Entry 6I9Y (X-ray diffraction, 2.14 A resolution); this record covers chains A and B of the 3 polymer chains in the assembly.

Chain A:
Protein: Urease subunit gamma
Source organism: Sporosarcina pasteurii
Notes: EC 3.5.1.5
UniProtKB: A0A0H3YGY5 (A0A0H3YGY5_SPOPA); numbering as in UniProt (aligned over 1-100)
Amino-acid sequence (100 residues; each row starts with the number of its first residue):
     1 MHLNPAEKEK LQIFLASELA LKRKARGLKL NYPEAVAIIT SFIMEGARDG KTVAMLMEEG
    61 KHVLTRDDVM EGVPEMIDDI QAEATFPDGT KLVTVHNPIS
Modified positions: Met-1 (N-carboxymethionine; CXM)

Chain B:
Protein: Urease subunit beta
Source organism: Sporosarcina pasteurii
Notes: EC 3.5.1.5
UniProtKB: P41021 (URE2_SPOPA); residue numbers follow UniProt; this construct covers 5-126
Amino-acid sequence (122 residues; each row starts with the number of its first residue):
     5 NYIVPGEYRV AEGEIEINAG REKTTIRVSN TGDRPIQVGS HIHFVEVNKE LLFDRAEGIG
    65 RRLNIPSGTA ARFEPGEEME VELTELGGNR EVFGISDLTN GSVDNKELIL QRAKELGYKG
   125 VE

How chain A and chain B interact:
Contacting residue pairs (9):
  Arg-66(A) with Tyr-6(B), hydrogen bond
  Glu-71(A) with Tyr-6(B); Ile-7(B), hydrogen bond (side chain-backbone)
  Gly-72(A) with Tyr-6(B), hydrogen bond (backbone-side chain); Ile-7(B); Pro-9(B)
  Glu-75(A) with Tyr-6(B), hydrogen bond; Val-8(B)
  Met-76(A) with Pro-9(B), hydrophobic
Also at the interface, not in a pair above, chain A (6 interface residues in all): Pro-74
Also at the interface, not in a pair above, chain B (5 interface residues in all): Asn-5

In short:
6 residues of chain A face 5 of chain B across their interface, with 4 hydrogen bonds. Polar pairs include
Arg-66(A)/Tyr-6(B), Glu-71(A)/Ile-7(B) and Gly-72(A)/Tyr-6(B).
Here chain A is Urease subunit gamma and chain B is Urease subunit beta, both from Sporosarcina pasteurii.
Entry 6I9Y (The 2.14 A X-ray crystal structure of Sporosarcina pasteurii urease in complex with Au(I) ions)
was determined by X-ray diffraction.
